PDB entry 1NLD | X-ray diffraction, 2.90 A resolution | chains L and H

Chain L:
Molecule: FAB1583
Source organism: Mus musculus
Sequence (219 residues; each row starts with the number of its first residue; a row labelled like 27A-27E holds insertion residues (27A, then the next letters in order)):
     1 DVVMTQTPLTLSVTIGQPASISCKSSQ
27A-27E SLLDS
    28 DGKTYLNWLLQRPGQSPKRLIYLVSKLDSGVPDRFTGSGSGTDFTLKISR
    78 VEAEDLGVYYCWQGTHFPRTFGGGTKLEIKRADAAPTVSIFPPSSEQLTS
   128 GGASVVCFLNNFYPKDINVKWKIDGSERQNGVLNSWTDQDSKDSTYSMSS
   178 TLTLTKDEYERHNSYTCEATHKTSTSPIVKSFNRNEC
Differences from the reference sequence: conflict Val-3 (Leu in PC4203), Thr-10 (Ser in PC4203), Ser-12 (Pro in PC4203), 23 further conflict positions vs the reference (PC4203) not listed
Disulfide bonds: Cys-23/Cys-88, Cys-134/Cys-194

Chain H:
Molecule: FAB1583
Source organism: Mus musculus
Sequence (215 residues; numbered 1 to 215 plus 3 insertion-coded residues; 3 numbers in that range are skipped by the numbering (no residue carries them; nothing is unmodelled there); the number before each row is that of its first residue; a row labelled like 82A-82C holds insertion residues (82A, then the next letters in order)):
     1 QVKLQQSGPGLVQPSQSLSITCTVSGFSLTCYGVHWVRQSPGKGLEWLGV
    51 IWSGGDTDYNAAFISRLSITKDNSKSQVFFKM
82A-82C NSL
    83 QPNDRAIYYCARRGG
   101 DFWGQGTTVTVSSASTTAPSVYPLAPVSGDQTNSSVTLGCLVKGYFPEPV
   151 TLTWNSGSLSSGVHTFPAVLQSDLYTLSSSVTVTSSPWPSETITCNVAHP
   201 ASSTKVDKKIEPRGC
Disulfide bonds: Cys-22/Cys-92, Cys-140/Cys-195

Chain L / chain H interface:
Pairs across the interface (62; chain L residue first):
  Leu-36(L) / Asp-101(H)
  Leu-36(L) / Trp-103(H)
  Gln-38(L) / Gln-39(H)  hydrogen bond
  Gln-38(L) / Leu-45(H)
  Gln-38(L) / Tyr-91(H)  hydrogen bond
  Ser-43(L) / Tyr-91(H)
  Ser-43(L) / Gly-104(H)  hydrogen bond (side chain-backbone)
  Ser-43(L) / Gln-105(H)
  Pro-44(L) / Tyr-91(H)
  Pro-44(L) / Trp-103(H)
  Arg-46(L) / Asp-101(H)  salt bridge
  Tyr-87(L) / Gln-39(H)  hydrogen bond
  Tyr-87(L) / Leu-45(H)
  Trp-89(L) / Asp-101(H)
  Phe-94(L) / Trp-47(H)
  Phe-94(L) / Trp-52(H)  hydrophobic
  Phe-94(L) / Asp-58(H)
  Pro-95(L) / Trp-47(H)
  Arg-96(L) / Trp-47(H)
  Arg-96(L) / Trp-52(H)
  Phe-98(L) / Leu-45(H)  hydrophobic
  Phe-118(L) / Leu-124(H)  hydrophobic
  Phe-118(L) / Ala-125(H)
  Phe-118(L) / Pro-126(H)
  Phe-118(L) / Thr-137(H)
  Pro-119(L) / Val-127(H)  hydrophobic
  Pro-119(L) / Arg-213(H)  hydrogen bond (backbone-side chain)
  Pro-120(L) / Arg-213(H)  hydrogen bond (backbone-side chain)
  Ser-121(L) / Tyr-122(H)
  Ser-121(L) / Pro-123(H)
  Ser-121(L) / Arg-213(H)
  Gln-124(L) / Tyr-122(H)
  Gln-124(L) / Lys-143(H)
  Ser-131(L) / Lys-143(H)  hydrogen bond
  Val-133(L) / Leu-124(H)  hydrophobic
  Phe-135(L) / Gly-139(H)
  Phe-135(L) / Phe-166(H)  hydrophobic
  Phe-135(L) / Ser-179(H)
  Phe-135(L) / Ser-180(H)
  Asn-137(L) / Ser-180(H)
  Asn-138(L) / His-164(H)  hydrogen bond
  Leu-160(L) / Val-169(H)  hydrophobic
  Leu-160(L) / Gln-171(H)
  Ser-162(L) / Phe-166(H)
  Ser-162(L) / Pro-167(H)  hydrogen bond (side chain-backbone)
  Trp-163(L) / Pro-167(H)
  Thr-164(L) / Thr-165(H)
  Thr-164(L) / Phe-166(H)
  Lys-169(L) / Ser-161(H)  hydrogen bond
  Lys-169(L) / Gly-162(H)
  Ser-174(L) / His-164(H)  hydrogen bond
  Ser-174(L) / Phe-166(H)
  Met-175(L) / Phe-166(H)
  Ser-176(L) / Phe-166(H)
  Ser-176(L) / Ser-178(H)  hydrogen bond
  Thr-180(L) / Lys-143(H)
  Arg-211(L) / Cys-215(H)
  Glu-213(L) / Cys-215(H)
  Cys-214(L) / Val-127(H)  hydrogen bond (side chain-backbone)
  Cys-214(L) / Ser-128(H)  hydrogen bond (backbone-side chain)
  Cys-214(L) / Gly-214(H)
  Cys-214(L) / Cys-215(H)  hydrogen bond (backbone-backbone)
Interface residues without a listed pair, chain L (40 interface residues in all): Gln-42, Ser-116, Glu-123, Ser-127, Asn-161, Asn-210, Asn-212
Interface residues without a listed pair, chain H (42 interface residues in all): His-35, Gly-44, Val-50, Gly-96, Gly-97, Leu-138, Leu-141, Lys-208

In short:
The interface between chain L and chain H involves 40 residues on one side and 42 on the other; the contacts
include 15 hydrogen bonds and 1 salt bridge. Polar contacts include Arg-46(L)/Asp-101(H), Gln-38(L)/Gln-39(H)
and Gln-38(L)/Tyr-91(H).
Chain L is FAB1583 and chain H is FAB1583, both from Mus musculus; the structure, Fab fragment of a
neutralizing antibody directed against an epitope of GP41 from HIV-1, was determined by X-ray diffraction.
